Entry 5YAP (X-ray diffraction, 1.80 A resolution); this record covers chains B and C of the 4 polymer chains in the assembly.

# Chain B (and C)
Protein: Scyllo-inositol dehydrogenase with L-glucose dehydrogenase activity
From: Paracoccus laeviglucosivorans Nakamura 2015
Notes: chain C of this document is another copy of the same molecule, construct and numbering; everything in this record applies to it too
UniProtKB: K7ZP76 (K7ZP76_9RHOB); residue numbers follow UniProt; this construct covers 1-372
Amino-acid sequence (380 residues; each row starts with the number of its first residue):
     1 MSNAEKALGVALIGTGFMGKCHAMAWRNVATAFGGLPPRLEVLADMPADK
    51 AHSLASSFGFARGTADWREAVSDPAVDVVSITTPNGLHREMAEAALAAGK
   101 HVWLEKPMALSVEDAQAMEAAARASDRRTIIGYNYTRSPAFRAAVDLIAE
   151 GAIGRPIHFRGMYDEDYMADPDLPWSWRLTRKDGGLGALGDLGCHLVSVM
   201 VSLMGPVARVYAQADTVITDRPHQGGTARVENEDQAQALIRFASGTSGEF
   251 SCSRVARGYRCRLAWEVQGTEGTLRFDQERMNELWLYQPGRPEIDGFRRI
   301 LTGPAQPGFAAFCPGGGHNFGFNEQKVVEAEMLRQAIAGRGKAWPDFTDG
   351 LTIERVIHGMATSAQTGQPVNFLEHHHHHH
Unresolved in the structure: 1-6, 374-380 (chain C: 1-6, 373-380)
Differences from the reference sequence: engineered mutation Ser72 (Asn in K7ZP76); expression tag (373-380)
Residues lining bound ligands:
  - L-glucono-1,5-lactone (8S0): Phe17, Lys106, Tyr135, Tyr163, Glu165, Tyr167, Asp191, Leu192, His195, Cys261
  - NADH (NAI; 1,4-dihydronicotinamide adenine dinucleotide): Ile13, Gly14, Thr15, Gly16, Phe17, Met18, Ala44, Asp45, Met46, Lys50, Trp67, Thr82, Thr83, Pro84, Asn85, Leu87, His88, Met91, Glu105, Lys106, Pro107, Gly132, Asn134, Tyr135, Arg178, His195, Phe322, Lys326
From the paper describing this entry:
  - binding site for L-glucono-1,5-lactone: Phe17, Lys106, Tyr135, Tyr163, Glu165, Leu192, His195, His318
  - catalytic residues: Lys106, Asp191, His195
  - mutagenesis - K106A, D191A, H195A: abolished catalytic activity
  - specificity-determining residues: Arg178
  - mutagenesis - R178A (10-fold), H318A: decreased catalytic activity on scyllo-inositol
  - mutagenesis - R178A (approximately 5-fold): increased catalytic activity on L-glucose
  - mutagenesis - H318A: abolished catalytic activity on L-glucose

# Interface between chain B and chain C
Residue-residue contacts (33):
  Leu147(B) with Glu293(C); Ile294(C), hydrophobic
  Glu150(B) with Glu293(C)
  Trp285(B) with Trp285(C), hydrophobic
  Leu286(B) with Ile294(C), hydrophobic
  Gln288(B) with Ile294(C)
  Pro292(B) with Ala305(C)
  Glu293(B) with Leu147(C); Glu150(C); Ile300(C)
  Ile294(B) with Leu147(C), hydrophobic; Leu286(C), hydrophobic; Gln288(C); Arg298(C), hydrogen bond (backbone-side chain); Ile300(C), hydrophobic
  Asp295(B) with Arg299(C); Ile300(C)
  Gly296(B) with Arg298(C); Arg299(C)
  Phe297(B) with Phe297(C); Arg298(C); Arg299(C), hydrogen bond (backbone-backbone)
  Arg298(B) with Ile294(C), hydrogen bond (side chain-backbone); Gly296(C); Phe297(C); Arg298(C)
  Arg299(B) with Asp295(C); Gly296(C); Phe297(C), hydrogen bond (backbone-backbone)
  Ile300(B) with Glu293(C); Ile294(C), hydrophobic; Asp295(C)
  Ala305(B) with Pro292(C), hydrophobic
Other interface residues (no listed pair), chain B (18 interface residues in all): Asp146, Arg291, Leu301
Other interface residues (no listed pair), chain C (18 interface residues in all): Asp146, Arg291, Leu301

# In short
Chain B and chain C each contribute 18 residues to their interface, with 4 hydrogen bonds. Among the polar
pairs are Ile294(B)-Arg298(C) and Phe297(B)-Arg299(C). Bound to chain B: NADH and L-glucono-1,5-lactone. The
paper reports catalytic residues Lys106(B), Asp191(B) and His195(B); K106A, D191A and H195A of chain B abolish
catalytic activity; 5 substitutions were tested in all.
Both chains are Scyllo-inositol dehydrogenase with L-glucose dehydrogenase activity (Paracoccus
laeviglucosivorans Nakamura 2015). Entry 5YAP (Crystal structure of scyllo-inositol dehydrogenase with
L-glucose dehydrogenase activity complexed with L-glucono-1,5-lactone) was determined by X-ray diffraction
together with 5YA8, 5YAB and 5YAQ from the same study.
